2P6W - chain A; structure by X-ray diffraction, 1.60 A resolution.

== Chain A ==
Name: Putative glycosyltransferase (Mannosyltransferase) involved in glycosylating the PBCV-1 major capsid protein
From: Paramecium bursaria Chlorella virus 1
Notes: fragment: N-terminal domain
UniProtKB: Q89399 (Q89399_PBCV1); residue numbers follow UniProt; this construct covers 1-211
Chain sequence (213 residues; numbered -1 to 211; the number before each row is that of its first residue; numbers below 1 keep their minus sign (Ala-1 is residue -1)):
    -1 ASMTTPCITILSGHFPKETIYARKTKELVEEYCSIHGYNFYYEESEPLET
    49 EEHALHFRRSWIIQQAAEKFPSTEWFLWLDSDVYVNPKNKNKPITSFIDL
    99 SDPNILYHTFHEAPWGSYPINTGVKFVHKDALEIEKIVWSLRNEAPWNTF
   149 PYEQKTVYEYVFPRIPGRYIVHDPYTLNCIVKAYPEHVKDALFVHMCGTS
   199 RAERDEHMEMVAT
Disordered / not traced: -1 to 3, 210-211
Differences from the reference sequence: cloning artifact (-1 to 0)
Metal / ion sites: Mn2+: Asp78, Asp80, His193 (together with citrate anion)
Residues lining bound ligands: citrate anion (FLC): Asp78, Asp80, Asn119, Gln152, His193, Met194, Cys195, Gly196, Arg202
From the paper describing this entry:
  - Mn2+ coordination: His193
  - catalytic residues: His54 (proposed by the authors, not directly observed)

== Overview ==
Chain A binds citrate anion. The Mn2+ site is built by Asp78, Asp80 and His193. From the paper: the catalytic
residue His54; Mn2+ coordination by His193.
Chain A is Putative glycosyltransferase (Mannosyltransferase) involved in glycosylating the PBCV-1 major
capsid protein (Paramecium bursaria Chlorella virus 1); the structure, Crystal structure of a
glycosyltransferase involved in the glycosylation of the major capsid of PBCV-1, was determined by X-ray
diffraction (same publication as 2P72 and 2P73).
